PDB entry 8VSP | electron microscopy, 3.12 A resolution | chains B and C of the 9 polymer chains in the assembly

Chain B:
Protein: HLA class II histocompatibility antigen, DQ beta 1 chain
Source organism: Homo sapiens
UniProt: P01920 (DQB1_HUMAN); residues -31 to 229 here correspond to UniProt positions 1-261 (UniProt number = residue number + 32)
Chain sequence (295 residues; row label = number of the first residue in the row; numbers below 1 keep their minus sign (Met-31 is residue -31)):
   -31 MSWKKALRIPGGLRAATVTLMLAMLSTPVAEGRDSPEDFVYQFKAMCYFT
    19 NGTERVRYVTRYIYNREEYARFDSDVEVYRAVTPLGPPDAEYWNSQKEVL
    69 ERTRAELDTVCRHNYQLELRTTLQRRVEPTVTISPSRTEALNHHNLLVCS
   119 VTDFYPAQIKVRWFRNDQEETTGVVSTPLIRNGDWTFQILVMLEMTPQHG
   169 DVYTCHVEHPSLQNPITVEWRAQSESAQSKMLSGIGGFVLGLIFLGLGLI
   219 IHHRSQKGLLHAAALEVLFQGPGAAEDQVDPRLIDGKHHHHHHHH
Not modelled in the structure: -31 to 2, 104-113, 190-195, 226-263
Cystine bridges: Cys15-Cys79, Cys117-Cys173
Construct notes: expression tag (230-263)

Chain C:
Protein: HLA class II histocompatibility antigen gamma chain
Source organism: Homo sapiens
UniProt: P04233 (HG2A_HUMAN); numbering as in UniProt (aligned over 2-296)
Chain sequence (308 residues; each row starts with the number of its first residue; numbers below 1 keep their minus sign (Met-11 is residue -11)):
   -11 MDYKDDDDAGTSRHRRRSRSCREDQKPVMDDQRDLISNNEQLPMLGRRPG
    39 APESKCSRGALYTGFSILVTLLLAGQATTAYFLYQQQGRLDKLTVTSQNL
    89 QLENLRMKLPKPPKPVSKMRMATPLLMQALPMGALPQGPMQNATKYGNMT
   139 EDHVMHLLQNADPLKVYPPLKGSFPENLRHLKNTMETIDWKVFESWMHHW
   189 LLFEMSRHSLEQKPTDAPPKVLTKCQEEVSHIPAVHPGSFRPKCDENGNY
   239 LPLQCYGSIGYCWCVFPNGTEVPNTRSRGHHNCSESLELEDPSSGLGVTK
   289 QDLGPVPM
Not modelled in the structure: -11 to 46, 117-296
Construct notes: initiating methionine (-11); expression tag (-10 to 1)
Reported in the primary citation:
  - self-association interface (contacts with another copy of this molecule); pairs are residue here / residue on that copy: Gln64-Leu60 (hydrogen bond), Asp79-Arg77 (hydrogen bond), Glu91-Lys96 (hydrogen bond), Asn92-Glu91 (hydrogen bond), Gln75
  - contacts within the chain: Tyr50-Phe53 (pi stacking), Leu60-Gln64 (backbone contact)

Interface between chain B and chain C:
Pairs across the interface (25):
  Phe11(B) - Pro112(C)  hydrophobic
  Ala13(B) - Ala110(C)  hydrophobic
  Tyr26(B) - Ala110(C)
  Tyr30(B) - Leu113(C)
  Tyr37(B) - Met115(C)
  Tyr47(B) - Leu113(C)
  Asp57(B) - Met115(C)
  Tyr60(B) - Gln116(C)
  Trp61(B) - Leu113(C)
  Trp61(B) - Leu114(C)  hydrogen bond (side chain-backbone)
  Trp61(B) - Met115(C)  hydrophobic
  Val67(B) - Leu113(C)  hydrophobic
  Arg70(B) - Thr111(C)  hydrogen bond
  Glu74(B) - Ala110(C)
  Thr77(B) - Arg108(C)  hydrogen bond (backbone-side chain)
  Val78(B) - Met109(C)
  His81(B) - Lys106(C)
  His81(B) - Arg108(C)
  Asn82(B) - Met107(C)
  Asn82(B) - Arg108(C)  hydrogen bond (side chain-backbone)
  Leu85(B) - Ser105(C)
  Leu85(B) - Lys106(C)
  Leu85(B) - Met107(C)  hydrophobic
  Glu86(B) - Met107(C)
  Arg88(B) - Ser105(C)
Interface residues without a listed pair, chain B (21 interface residues in all): Pro56, Thr71

In short:
The interface between chain B and chain C involves 21 residues on one side and 12 on the other; the contacts
include 4 hydrogen bonds. Polar pairs include Trp61(B)-Leu114(C), Arg70(B)-Thr111(C) and Thr77(B)-Arg108(C).
The paper reports a self-association interface involving Gln64(C), Gln75(C) and Asp79(C) among others;
contacts within the chain involving Tyr50(C), Phe53(C) and Leu60(C) among others.
Chain B is HLA class II histocompatibility antigen, DQ beta 1 chain and chain C is HLA class II
histocompatibility antigen gamma chain, both from Homo sapiens; the structure, Cryo-EM structure of human
invariant chain in complex with HLA-DQ, was determined by electron microscopy, deposited together with 8VRW.
